Entry 7FI6 (X-ray diffraction, 2.90 A resolution); this record covers chains A and B of the 3 polymer chains in the assembly.

Chain A (and B):
Name: NKG2-D type II integral membrane protein
Organism: Homo sapiens
Notes: chain B of this document is another copy of the same molecule, construct and numbering; everything in this record applies to it too
UniProtKB: P26718 (NKG2D_HUMAN); numbering as in UniProt (aligned over 80-216)
Sequence (139 residues; each row starts with the number of its first residue):
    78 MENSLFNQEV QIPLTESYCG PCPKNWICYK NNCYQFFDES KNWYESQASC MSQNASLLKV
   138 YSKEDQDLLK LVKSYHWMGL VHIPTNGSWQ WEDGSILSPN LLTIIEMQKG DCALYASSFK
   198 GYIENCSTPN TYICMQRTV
Not modelled in the structure: 78-92, 216 (chain B: 78-84, 216)
Construct notes: initiating methionine (78); expression tag (79)
Disulfides: Cys96-Cys105, Cys99-Cys110, Cys127-Cys211, Cys189-Cys203
UniProt features mapped onto this chain:
  - glycosylation (N-linked (GlcNAc...) asparagine): Asn131, Asn163, Asn202

Chain A / chain B interface:
Pairs across the interface - 54 pairs, chain A then chain B:
  Glu93(A) - Lys101(B)
  Ser94(A) - Gly97(B)
  Ser94(A) - Pro98(B)
  Ser94(A) - Cys99(B)  hydrogen bond (backbone-backbone)
  Tyr95(A) - Tyr95(B)  hydrophobic
  Tyr95(A) - Cys96(B)
  Tyr95(A) - Gly97(B)
  Tyr95(A) - Pro98(B)
  Cys96(A) - Tyr95(B)
  Cys96(A) - Cys96(B)  hydrogen bond (backbone-backbone)
  Gly97(A) - Tyr95(B)
  Pro98(A) - Glu93(B)
  Pro98(A) - Ser94(B)
  Pro98(A) - Tyr95(B)
  Cys99(A) - Glu93(B)
  Cys99(A) - Ser94(B)  hydrogen bond (backbone-backbone)
  Pro100(A) - Gln88(B)
  Lys101(A) - Thr92(B)
  Lys101(A) - Ser94(B)
  Asn102(A) - Tyr106(B)
  Asn102(A) - Lys107(B)
  Trp103(A) - Cys105(B)
  Trp103(A) - Tyr106(B)
  Ile104(A) - Cys105(B)
  Ile104(A) - Tyr106(B)  hydrophobic
  Ile104(A) - Leu145(B)  hydrophobic
  Cys105(A) - Trp103(B)
  Cys105(A) - Ile104(B)
  Cys105(A) - Cys105(B)  hydrogen bond (backbone-backbone)
  Tyr106(A) - Asn102(B)
  Tyr106(A) - Trp103(B)
  Tyr106(A) - Ile104(B)  hydrophobic
  Gln112(A) - Tyr106(B)
  Phe113(A) - Leu148(B)  hydrophobic
  Gln130(A) - Gln88(B)
  Asn131(A) - Gln88(B)
  Asn131(A) - Pro90(B)
  Asn131(A) - Glu93(B)  hydrogen bond
  Leu145(A) - Ile104(B)  hydrophobic
  Leu145(A) - Gln112(B)
  Leu145(A) - Phe113(B)  hydrophobic
  Lys147(A) - Lys150(B)
  Leu148(A) - Phe113(B)  hydrophobic
  Leu148(A) - Leu148(B)
  Leu148(A) - Val149(B)
  Leu148(A) - Lys150(B)  hydrogen bond (backbone-backbone)
  Val149(A) - Leu148(B)
  Val149(A) - Lys150(B)
  Lys150(A) - Leu148(B)  hydrogen bond (backbone-backbone)
  Lys150(A) - Lys150(B)
  Lys150(A) - Ser194(B)
  His153(A) - Leu148(B)
  Ser194(A) - Lys150(B)
  Gln213(A) - Glu93(B)
Other interface residues (no listed pair), chain A (28 interface residues in all): Lys107, Asp115
Other interface residues (no listed pair), chain B (29 interface residues in all): Gln85, Ile89, Asp144, Lys147, His153

In short:
Chain A and chain B form an interface of 28 and 29 residues respectively; the contacts include 7 hydrogen
bonds. Among the polar pairs are Asn131(A)-Glu93(B), Ser94(A)-Cys99(B) and Cys96(A)-Cys96(B).
Chain A and chain B are both NKG2-D type II integral membrane protein (Homo sapiens); the structure, Crystal
structure of human MICA mutants in complex with natural killer cell receptor NKG2D, was determined by X-ray
diffraction.
